4G3C - chain A; structure by X-ray diffraction, 2.15 A resolution.

[Chain A]
Protein: NF-kappa-beta-inducing kinase
Source organism: Mus musculus
Notes: EC 2.7.11.25
UniProtKB: Q9WUL6 (M3K14_MOUSE); numbering as in UniProt (aligned over 329-675)
Chain sequence (352 residues; numbered 327 to 678; the number before each row is that of its first residue):
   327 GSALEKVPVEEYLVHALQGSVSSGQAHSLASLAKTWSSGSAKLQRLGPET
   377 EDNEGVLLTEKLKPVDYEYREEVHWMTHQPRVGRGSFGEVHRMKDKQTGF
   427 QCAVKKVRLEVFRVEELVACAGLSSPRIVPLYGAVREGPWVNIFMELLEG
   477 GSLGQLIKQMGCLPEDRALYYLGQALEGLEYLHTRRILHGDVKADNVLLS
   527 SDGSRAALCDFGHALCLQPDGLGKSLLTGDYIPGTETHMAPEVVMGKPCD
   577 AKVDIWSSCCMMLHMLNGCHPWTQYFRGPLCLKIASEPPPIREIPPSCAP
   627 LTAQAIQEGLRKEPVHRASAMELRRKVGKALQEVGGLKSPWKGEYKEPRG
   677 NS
Disordered / not traced: 327-333, 364-377, 545-557, 676-678
Differences from the reference sequence: expression tag (327-328, 676-678)
Swiss-Prot annotation at these positions:
  - active site: Asp517 (Proton acceptor)
  - binding site (ATP): Val408 to Val416, Lys431
  - modified residue: Thr561 (Phosphothreonine)

[Overview]
UniProt lists active-site residue Asp517 and 10 ATP-binding residues.
Chain A is NF-kappa-beta-inducing kinase (Mus musculus); the structure, Crystal structure of apo murine
Nf-kappaB inducing kinase (NIK), was determined by X-ray diffraction, deposited together with 4G3D, 4G3E, 4G3F
and 4G3G.
